8EMH - chains I and P of the 14 polymer chains in the assembly; structure by electron microscopy, 3.63 A resolution.

[Chain I]
Molecule: Protease Lon-related BREX system protein BrxL
From: Acinetobacter sp. NEB 394
UniProt: A0A7H8SL14 (A0A7H8SL14_9GAMM); residue numbers follow UniProt; this construct covers 1-679
Amino-acid sequence (679 residues; row label = number of the first residue in the row):
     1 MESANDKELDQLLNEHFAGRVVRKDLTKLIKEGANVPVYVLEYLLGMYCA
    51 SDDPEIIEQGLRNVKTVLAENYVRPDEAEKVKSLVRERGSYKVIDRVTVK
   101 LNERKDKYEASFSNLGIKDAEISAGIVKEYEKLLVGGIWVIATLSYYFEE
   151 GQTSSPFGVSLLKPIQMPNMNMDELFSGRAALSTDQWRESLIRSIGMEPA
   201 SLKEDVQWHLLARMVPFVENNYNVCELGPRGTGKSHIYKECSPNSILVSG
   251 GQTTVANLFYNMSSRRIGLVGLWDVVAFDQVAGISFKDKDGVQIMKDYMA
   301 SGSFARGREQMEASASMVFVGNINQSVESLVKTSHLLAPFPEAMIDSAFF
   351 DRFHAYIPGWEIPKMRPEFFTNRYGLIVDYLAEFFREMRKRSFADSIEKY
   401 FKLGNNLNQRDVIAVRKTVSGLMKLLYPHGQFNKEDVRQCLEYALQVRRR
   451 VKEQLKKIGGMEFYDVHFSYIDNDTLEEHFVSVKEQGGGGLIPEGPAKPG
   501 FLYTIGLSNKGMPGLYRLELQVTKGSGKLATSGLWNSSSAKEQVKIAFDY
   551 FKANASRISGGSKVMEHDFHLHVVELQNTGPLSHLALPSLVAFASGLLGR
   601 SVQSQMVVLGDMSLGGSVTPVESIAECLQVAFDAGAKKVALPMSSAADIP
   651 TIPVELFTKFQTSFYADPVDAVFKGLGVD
Unresolved in the structure: 1, 487-490, 678-679
Construct notes: conflict Gln280 (Glu in A0A7H8SL14)
Reported in the primary citation:
  - binding site for the 64-nt DNA strand: Ser264, Lys287
  - mutagenesis - R104A, L134W, S264A/R265A, K287A: decreased binding to dsDNA
  - mutagenesis - Q661W (3.3-fold): increased catalytic activity
  - mutagenesis - T658W: unchanged catalytic activity
  - mutagenesis - L134W: abolished catalytic activity on dsDNA
  - mutagenesis - Q661W: unchanged binding to DNA
  - mutagenesis - Q661W: decreased binding to dsDNA (in the presence of ATP)

[Chain P]
Molecule: 63-nt DNA strand
Sequence (63 nucleotides; row label = number of the first residue in the row):
     1 CAGTCGATCGATAAAGGGGCCCTTTCTTAGTCGATCGAATTAAGGGCCCT
    51 TTAGTGTAGCGCG

[Chain I / chain P interface]
Pairs across the interface (8; chain I residue first):
  Thr254(I) with DG16(P), hydrogen bond to the phosphate
  Ala256(I) with DA15(P), sugar contact; DG16(P), phosphate contact
  Asn257(I) with DG16(P), hydrogen bond to the phosphate
  Asn261(I) with DA15(P), sugar contact
  Met262(I) with DA15(P), phosphate contact
  Ser263(I) with DA14(P), hydrogen bond to the phosphate; DA15(P), phosphate contact
Other interface residues (no listed pair), chain I (7 interface residues in all): Lys287
Other interface residues (no listed pair), chain P (4 interface residues in all): DG17

[Overview]
Chain I and chain P form an interface of 7 and 4 residues respectively, with 3 hydrogen bonds. Polar pairs
include Thr254(I)-DG16(P), Asn257(I)-DG16(P) and Ser263(I)-DA14(P). The paper reports a binding site for the
64-nt DNA strand at Ser264(I) and Lys287(I); R104A, L134W and S264A/R265A of chain I, among others, reduce
binding to dsDNA; 6 substitutions were tested in all.
Here chain I is Protease Lon-related BREX system protein BrxL (Acinetobacter sp. NEB 394) and chain P is a
63-nt DNA strand. Entry 8EMH (CryoEM characterization of a unique AAA+ BrxL phage restriction factor) was
determined by electron microscopy (same publication as 8EIL and 8EMC).
